PDB entry 6R0G | X-ray diffraction, 1.70 A resolution | chain A

# Chain A
Molecule: Non-structural polyprotein
Source organism: Getah virus
UniProtKB: A0A143SL92 (A0A143SL92_GETV); residues 1-160 here correspond to UniProt positions 1333-1492 (UniProt number = residue number + 1332)
Sequence (168 residues; row label = number of the first residue in the row; numbers below 1 keep their minus sign (Met-1 is residue -1)):
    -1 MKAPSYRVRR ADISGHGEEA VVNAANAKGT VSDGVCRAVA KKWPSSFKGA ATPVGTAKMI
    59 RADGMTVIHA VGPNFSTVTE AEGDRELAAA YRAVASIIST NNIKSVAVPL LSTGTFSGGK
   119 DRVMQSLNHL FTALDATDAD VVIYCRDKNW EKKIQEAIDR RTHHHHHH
Unresolved in the structure: -1 to 0, 160-166
Differences from the reference sequence: initiating methionine (-1); expression tag (0, 161-166)
Residues lining bound ligands: adenosine-5-diphosphoribose (APR): Ala9, Asp10, Ile11, Ala22, Ala23, Asn24, Ser30, Asp31, Gly32, Val33, Cys34, Ala36, Pro107, Leu108, Leu109, Ser110, Thr111, Gly112, Thr113, Phe114, Ser115, Tyr142, Cys143, Arg144, Trp148
Reported in the primary citation:
  - binding site for adenosine-5-diphosphoribose: Ala22, Asn24, Ser30, Asp31, Phe114
  - binding site for acetate ion: Ser30
  - conformationally variable residues (side-chain flip): Cys34
  - catalytic residues: Cys34 (proposed by the authors, not directly observed)

# In short
Bound to chain A: adenosine-5-diphosphoribose. From the paper: the catalytic residue Cys34; a binding site for
adenosine-5-diphosphoribose at Ala22, Asn24 and Ser30 among others.
Chain A is Non-structural polyprotein (Getah virus); the structure, Getah virus macro domain in complex with
ADPr, pose 2, was determined by X-ray diffraction (same publication as 6QZU, 6R0F, 6R0P, 6R0R and 6R0T).
